PDB entry 8VLD | X-ray diffraction, 1.92 A resolution | chains A and T of the 4 polymer chains in the assembly

# Chain A
Molecule: Histone-lysine N-methyltransferase ASH1L
Organism: Homo sapiens
UniProt: Q9NR48 (ASH1L_HUMAN); residues 4-56 here correspond to UniProt positions 2584-2636 (UniProt number = residue number + 2580)
Chain sequence (56 residues; row label = number of the first residue in the row):
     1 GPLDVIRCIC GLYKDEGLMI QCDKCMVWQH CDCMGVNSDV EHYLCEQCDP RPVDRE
Disordered / not traced: 54-56
Construct notes: expression tag (1-3)
Ion coordination: Zn2+ site 1: C8, C10, H30, C33; Zn2+ site 2: C22, C25, C45, C48
Curated features (UniProtKB/Swiss-Prot):
  - zinc finger: V5 to R51 (PHD-type)
What the authors report for this chain:
  - mutagenesis - W28A: abolished stability
  - mutagenesis - Q21K, D23A: unchanged binding to H3K4me3
  - mutagenesis - D15K: increased catalytic activity on H3K4me3-NCP
  - disease-associated variants - R7C, L44F, D49H: decreased binding to H3K4me3 peptide
  - mutagenesis - Q21K, D23A: unchanged binding to Histone H3.3C (chain T)

# Chain T
Molecule: Histone H3.3C
UniProt: Q6NXT2 (H3C_HUMAN); residues 1-11 here correspond to UniProt positions 2-12 (UniProt number = residue number + 1)
Chain sequence (11 residues; numbered 1 to 11; the number before each row is that of its first residue):
     1 ARTKQTARKS T
Disordered / not traced: 7-11
Modified / non-standard residues: K4 (N-dimethyl-lysine; MLY)
Curated features (UniProtKB/Swiss-Prot):
  - modified residue: R2 (Asymmetric dimethylarginine), T3 (Phosphothreonine), K4 (Allysine), Q5 (5-glutamyl dopamine), T6 (Phosphothreonine), R8 (Citrulline), K9 (N6,N6,N6-trimethyllysine), S10 (ADP-ribosylserine), T11 (Phosphothreonine)

# Interface between chain A and chain T
Contacting residue pairs - 20 pairs, chain A then chain T:
  D4(A) with K4(T)
  I6(A) with K4(T)
  D15(A) with K4(T); T6(T), hydrogen bond
  G17(A) with K4(T); Q5(T)
  L18(A) with K4(T); Q5(T)
  M19(A) with T3(T); K4(T), hydrogen bond (backbone-backbone)
  I20(A) with A1(T); R2(T); T3(T)
  Q21(A) with R2(T), hydrogen bond (backbone-backbone)
  D23(A) with A1(T)
  W28(A) with R2(T); T3(T); K4(T)
  V40(A) with A1(T)
  E41(A) with A1(T)
Interface residues without a listed pair, chain A (15 interface residues in all): S38, H42, Y43

# Summary
15 residues of chain A face 6 of chain T across their interface, with 3 hydrogen bonds. Among the polar pairs
are D15(A)-T6(T), M19(A)-K4(T) and Q21(A)-R2(T). The paper reports that R7C, L44F and D49H of chain A reduce
binding to H3K4me3 peptide; W28A of chain A abolishes stability; 7 substitutions were tested in all.
Chain A is Histone-lysine N-methyltransferase ASH1L (Homo sapiens) and chain T is Histone H3.3C; the
structure, Crystal structure of Ash1L PHD finger in complex with histone H3K4me2, was determined by X-ray
diffraction, deposited together with 8VLF and 8VLH.
